7OKN - chains B and E of the 34 polymer chains in the assembly; structure by electron microscopy, 3.34 A resolution.

# Chain B
Molecule: Type IV conjugative transfer system lipoprotein TraV
From: Salmonella enterica
Reference sequence: A0A753A8N9 (A0A753A8N9_SALER); numbering as in UniProt (aligned over 1-204)
Sequence (204 residues; row label = number of the first residue in the row):
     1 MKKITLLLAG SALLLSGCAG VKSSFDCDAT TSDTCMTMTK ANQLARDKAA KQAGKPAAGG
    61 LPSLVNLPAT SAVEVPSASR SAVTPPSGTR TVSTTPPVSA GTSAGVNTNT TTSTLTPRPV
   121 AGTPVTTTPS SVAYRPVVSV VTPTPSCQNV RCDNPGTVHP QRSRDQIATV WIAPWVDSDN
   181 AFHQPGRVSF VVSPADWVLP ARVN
Disordered / not traced: 1-16, 55-204
What the authors report for this chain:
  - self-association interface (contacts with another copy of this molecule); pairs are residue here / residue on that copy: C35-C27 (disulfide)
  - post-translational modification sites: C18 (citing earlier work)

# Chain E
Molecule: TraB
From: Salmonella enterica
Sequence (461 residues; each row starts with the number of its first residue):
     1 MANVNKVVRR RQVALLIALV LGIGAGGAGT WMVSEMNLKK APPAKAPKGE PAPDMTGVVN
    61 QSFDNKVQRS AIAEAQRLNK ETQTEIKKLR TEMGLVSRDL KGSQDRIREL EDQNQLLQTQ
   121 LEAGKNFDSL SAEPLPGALA SQGKPAPAGN VPPPTSFWPA GGGQAPAAPV MTPIQRPGMM
   181 DSQEFSLPDT GPKKPRFPWI SSGSFVEAIV VEGADANASV TGDKNTAPMQ LRLTGKVQMP
   241 NDEEFDLTGC FVTLEAWGDV SSERAIVRSR SISCKLGDDD IDQKIAGHVS FMGKNGIKGE
   301 VVMRNGQILL YAGGAGFLDG IGKGIEKASS TTVGVGATAS MSAADIGQAG LGGGVSSAAK
   361 TLSDYYIKRA EQYHPVIPIG AGNEVTLVFQ DGFQLETLEE ARAKAAARKK QNQPSASSTP
   421 AAMPGNTPDM LKQLQDFRVG DTVDPATGQV VTQWSHPQFE K
Disordered / not traced: 1-194, 328-358, 409-461
Disulfides: C250-C274

# Interface between chain B and chain E
Contacting residue pairs (16):
  G17(B) - L309(E)
  G17(B) - L310(E)  hydrogen bond (backbone-backbone)
  C18(B) - L309(E)
  A19(B) - N305(E)
  V21(B) - V301(E)  hydrophobic
  K22(B) - E300(E)  salt bridge
  K22(B) - V301(E)
  K22(B) - V302(E)
  K22(B) - M303(E)  hydrogen bond (backbone-backbone)
  S23(B) - M303(E)  hydrogen bond (side chain-backbone)
  S23(B) - R304(E)  hydrogen bond (side chain-backbone)
  S24(B) - V302(E)
  F25(B) - D215(E)
  F25(B) - R304(E)
  F25(B) - V376(E)  hydrophobic
  F25(B) - P378(E)  hydrophobic
Other interface residues (no listed pair), chain B (9 interface residues in all): D26
Other interface residues (no listed pair), chain E (13 interface residues in all): G306, G313

# Overview
The interface between chain B and chain E involves 9 residues on one side and 13 on the other; the contacts
include 4 hydrogen bonds and 1 salt bridge. Polar contacts include K22(B)-E300(E), S23(B)-M303(E) and
S23(B)-R304(E). From the paper: a modification site at C18(B); a self-association interface involving C35(B).
Here chain B is Type IV conjugative transfer system lipoprotein TraV and chain E is TraB, both from Salmonella
enterica. Entry 7OKN (Structure of the outer-membrane core complex (inner ring) from a conjugative type IV
secretion system) was determined by electron microscopy, deposited together with 7OKO.
